9FT1 - chains T and U of the 28 polymer chains in the assembly; structure by X-ray diffraction, 2.60 A resolution.

== Chain T ==
Molecule: Probable proteasome subunit alpha type-7
Source organism: Saccharomyces cerevisiae
Reference sequence: P21242 (PSA7_YEAST); residues -3 to 284 here correspond to UniProt positions 1-288 (UniProt number = residue number + 4)
Sequence (288 residues; row label = number of the first residue in the row; numbers below 1 keep their minus sign (Met-3 is residue -3)):
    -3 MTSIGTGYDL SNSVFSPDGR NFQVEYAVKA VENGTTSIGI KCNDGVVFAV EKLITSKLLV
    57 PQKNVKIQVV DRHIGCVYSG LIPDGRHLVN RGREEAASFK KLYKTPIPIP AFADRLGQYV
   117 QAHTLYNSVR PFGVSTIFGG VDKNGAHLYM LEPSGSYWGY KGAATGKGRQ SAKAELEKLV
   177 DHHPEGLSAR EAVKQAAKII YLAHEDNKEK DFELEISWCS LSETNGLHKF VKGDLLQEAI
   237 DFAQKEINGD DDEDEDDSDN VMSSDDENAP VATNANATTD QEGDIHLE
Unresolved in the structure: -3 to 1, 245-284
Curated features (UniProtKB/Swiss-Prot):
  - modified residue: Thr-2 (N-acetylthreonine)

== Chain U ==
Molecule: Proteasome subunit alpha type-1
Source organism: Saccharomyces cerevisiae
Reference sequence: P21243 (PSA1_YEAST); residues -8 to 243 here correspond to UniProt positions 1-252 (UniProt number = residue number + 9)
Sequence (252 residues; numbered -8 to 243; the number before each row is that of its first residue; numbers below 1 keep their minus sign (Met-8 is residue -8)):
    -8 MSGAAAASAA GYDRHITIFS PEGRLYQVEY AFKATNQTNI NSLAVRGKDC TVVISQKKVP
    52 DKLLDPTTVS YIFCISRTIG MVVNGPIPDA RNAALRAKAE AAEFRYKYGY DMPCDVLAKR
   112 MANLSQIYTQ RAYMRPLGVI LTFVSVDEEL GPSIYKTDPA GYYVGYKATA TGPKQQEITT
   172 NLENHFKKSK IDHINEESWE KVVEFAITHM IDALGTEFSK NDLEVGVATK DKFFTLSAEN
   232 IEERLVAIAE QD
Unresolved in the structure: -8 to 1, 243

== Chain T / chain U interface ==
Contacting residue pairs (68):
  Thr2(T) - His6(U)  hydrogen bond (backbone-side chain)
  Gly3(T) - His6(U)
  Tyr4(T) - Arg5(U)
  Tyr4(T) - Tyr21(U)
  Ser9(T) - Arg126(U)
  Val10(T) - His6(U)
  Val10(T) - Gln18(U)
  Phe11(T) - Gln18(U)  hydrogen bond (backbone-side chain)
  Phe11(T) - Tyr21(U)
  Phe11(T) - Ala22(U)  hydrophobic
  Phe11(T) - Ala25(U)  hydrophobic
  Phe11(T) - Arg126(U)
  Phe11(T) - Pro127(U)
  Phe11(T) - Gly129(U)
  Ser12(T) - Tyr21(U)
  Pro13(T) - Tyr21(U)  hydrophobic
  Pro13(T) - Lys24(U)
  Asp14(T) - Lys24(U)
  Gly15(T) - Tyr21(U)
  Gly15(T) - Ala25(U)
  Gly15(T) - Gln28(U)
  Arg16(T) - Gln28(U)
  Lys37(T) - Asp56(U)  salt bridge
  Asp110(T) - Arg82(U)
  Gln114(T) - Arg82(U)  hydrogen bond (side chain-backbone)
  Gln114(T) - Asn83(U)
  Gln114(T) - Leu86(U)
  Gln117(T) - Pro79(U)
  Gln117(T) - Asp80(U)
  Gln117(T) - Asn83(U)  hydrogen bond
  Gln117(T) - Arg126(U)
  Thr120(T) - Arg126(U)  hydrogen bond (backbone-side chain)
  Leu121(T) - Asn83(U)
  Leu121(T) - Tyr124(U)
  Leu121(T) - Arg126(U)
  Leu121(T) - Leu128(U)  hydrophobic
  Tyr122(T) - Tyr124(U)
  Tyr122(T) - Met125(U)  hydrophobic
  Ser150(T) - Pro79(U)
  Gly151(T) - Pro79(U)
  Ser152(T) - Ile78(U)
  Ser152(T) - Pro79(U)
  Tyr153(T) - Arg82(U)  hydrogen bond (backbone-side chain)
  Trp154(T) - Leu55(U)  hydrophobic
  Trp154(T) - Thr59(U)
  Trp154(T) - Val60(U)  hydrophobic
  Trp154(T) - Ser61(U)
  Trp154(T) - Tyr62(U)
  Trp154(T) - Ile78(U)  hydrophobic
  Trp154(T) - Arg82(U)
  Gly155(T) - Leu55(U)
  Gly155(T) - Asp56(U)  hydrogen bond (backbone-backbone)
  Gly155(T) - Thr59(U)  hydrogen bond (backbone-side chain)
  Tyr156(T) - Leu54(U)
  Tyr156(T) - Leu55(U)
  Tyr156(T) - Asp56(U)
  Lys157(T) - Lys53(U)
  Lys157(T) - Leu54(U)  hydrogen bond (backbone-backbone)
  Lys157(T) - Leu55(U)
  Lys157(T) - Pro57(U)
  Gly158(T) - Leu54(U)
  Lys169(T) - Asp52(U)
  Lys169(T) - Leu54(U)
  Leu172(T) - Leu54(U)  hydrophobic
  Glu173(T) - Lys53(U)  salt bridge
  Glu173(T) - Leu54(U)
  Val176(T) - Leu54(U)  hydrophobic
  Asp177(T) - Lys53(U)  salt bridge
Interface residues without a listed pair, chain T (33 interface residues in all): Tyr145

== Summary ==
Chain T and chain U form an interface of 33 and 30 residues respectively; the contacts include 9 hydrogen
bonds and 3 salt bridges. Polar contacts include Lys37(T)-Asp56(U), Glu173(T)-Lys53(U) and Asp177(T)-Lys53(U).
Chain T is Probable proteasome subunit alpha type-7 and chain U is Proteasome subunit alpha type-1, both from
Saccharomyces cerevisiae; the structure, Yeast 20S proteasome in complex with epoxyketone inhibitor 9, was
determined by X-ray diffraction (same publication as 9FRW, 9FSU, 9FST, 9FSV and 9FT0).
